PDB entry 7WRJ | electron microscopy, 4.08 A resolution (low resolution: residue-level contacts below are approximate; hydrogen-bond / salt-bridge calls are withheld) | chains R and A of the 3 polymer chains in the assembly

# Chain R
Protein: Spike protein S1
Organism: Severe acute respiratory syndrome coronavirus 2
Reference sequence: P0DTC2 (SPIKE_SARS2); residues 334-526 here = UniProt positions 334-526
Amino-acid sequence (193 residues; row label = number of the first residue in the row):
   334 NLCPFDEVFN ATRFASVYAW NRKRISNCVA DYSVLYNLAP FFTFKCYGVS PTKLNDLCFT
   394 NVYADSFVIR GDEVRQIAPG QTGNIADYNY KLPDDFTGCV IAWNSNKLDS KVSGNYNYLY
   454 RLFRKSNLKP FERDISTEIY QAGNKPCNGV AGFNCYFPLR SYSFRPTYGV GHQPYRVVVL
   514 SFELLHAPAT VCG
Unresolved in the structure: 516-521
Cystine bridges: Cys336-Cys361, Cys379-Cys432, Cys391-Cys525
Covalently attached groups: N-acetylglucosamine (NAG) linked to Asn343
Construct notes: conflict Asp339 (Gly in P0DTC2), Leu371 (Ser in P0DTC2), Pro373 (Ser in P0DTC2), Phe375 (Ser in P0DTC2), Asn417 (Lys in P0DTC2), Lys440 (Asn in P0DTC2), Ser446 (Gly in P0DTC2), Asn477 (Ser in P0DTC2), Lys478 (Thr in P0DTC2), Ala484 (Glu in P0DTC2), Arg493 (Gln in P0DTC2), Ser496 (Gly in P0DTC2), Arg498 (Gln in P0DTC2), Tyr501 (Asn in P0DTC2), His505 (Tyr in P0DTC2)
UniProt features mapped onto this chain:
  - region: Arg403 to Asp405 (Integrin-binding motif), Asn448 to Phe456 (Immunodominant HLA epitope recognized by the CD8+)
  - glycosylation: Asn343 (N-linked (GlcNAc...) (complex) asparagine)
  - natural variant: Asp339 (G339D: In strain: Omicron/BA.1, Omicron/BA.2 and 4 more; this construct carries the variant), Arg346 (R346K: In strain: Mu/B.1.621; R346T: In strain: Omicron/BQ.1.1, Omicron/XBB.1.5 and 1 more), Leu368 (L368I: In strain: Omicron/XBB.1.5, Omicron/EG.5.1), Leu371 (S371L: In strain: Omicron/BA.1; this construct carries the variant), Pro373 (S373P: In strain: Omicron/BA.1, Omicron/BA.2 and 7 more; this construct carries the variant), Phe375 (S375F: In strain: Omicron/BA.1, Omicron/BA.2 and 7 more; this construct carries the variant), Thr376 (T376A: In strain: Omicron/BA.2, Omicron/BA.2.12.1 and 5 more), Asp405 (D405N: In strain: Omicron/BA.2, Omicron/BA.2.12.1 and 6 more), Arg408 (R408S: In strain: Omicron/BA.2, Omicron/BA.2.12.1 and 6 more), Asn417 (K417N: In strain: Beta/B.1.351, Omicron/BA.1 and 8 more; this construct carries the variant), Lys440 (N440K: In strain: Omicron/BA.1, Omicron/BA.2 and 7 more; this construct carries the variant), Lys444 (K444T: In strain: Omicron/BQ.1.1), 16 further natural variant entries in UniProt
  - mutagenesis: Asn343 (N343Q: Reduced viral infectivity), Leu452 (L452R: Increased resistance to neutralizing antibodies. Decreases HLA binding to NF9 epitope. Increased binding affinity to human ACE2), Tyr453 (Y453F: Decreased HLA binding to NF9 epitope. Increased binding affinity to human ACE2), Ala475 (A475V: Increased resistance to neutralizing antibodies), Val483 (V483A: Increased resistance to neutralizing antibodies), Phe490 (F490L: Increased resistance to neutralizing antibodies and human covalescent sera neutralization), His519 (H519P: Increased resistance to human covalescent sera neutralization)
What the authors report for this chain:
  - mutagenesis - N439S, N439T: abolished binding to BD55-4637
  - mutagenesis - E340D, R346T: decreased binding to SA58
  - mutagenesis - E340K, K444E: abolished binding to SA58

# Chain A
Protein: BD55-4637H
Organism: Homo sapiens
Amino-acid sequence (257 residues; row label = number of the first residue in the row; numbers below 1 keep their minus sign (Met-18 is residue -18)):
   -18 MGWSLILLFL VAVATRVLSQ ITLKESGPTL VKPKQTLTLT CTFSGFSLKK NGVGVGWIRQ
    42 PPGKALEWLA LIYWDDSKRY NPSLKTRLTI TGDTSKNQVV LTLTNVDPVD TATYFCAHRP
   102 DLDSDLIVVD AFDMWGQGTM VTVSSASTKG PSVFPLAPSS KSTSGGTAAL GCLVKDYFPE
   162 PVTVSWNSGA LTSGVHTFPA VLQSSGLYSL SSVVTVPSSS LGTQTYICNV NHKPSNTKVD
   222 KKVEPKSCDK THHHHHH
Unresolved in the structure: -18 to 0, 126-238
Cystine bridges: Cys22-Cys97

# How chain R and chain A interact
Residue-residue contacts (27; chain R residue first):
  Pro373(R) with Lys31(A)
  Phe374(R) with Ser28(A); Lys30(A); Lys31(A); Asn32(A)
  Phe375(R) with Lys31(A); Asn32(A)
  Thr376(R) with Leu107(A)
  Lys378(R) with Ser105(A); Asp106(A); Leu107(A)
  Asp405(R) with Val109(A)
  Val407(R) with Leu107(A)
  Arg408(R) with Leu107(A); Ile108(A)
  Trp436(R) with Asn32(A)
  Asn437(R) with Trp55(A)
  Lys440(R) with Asp56(A)
  Pro499(R) with Arg60(A)
  Gly502(R) with Asp111(A)
  Val503(R) with Tyr54(A); Asp102(A); Val109(A); Asp111(A)
  Gly504(R) with Val109(A); Asp111(A)
  Tyr508(R) with Asp102(A)
Interface residues without a listed pair, chain R (19 interface residues in all): Gly404, Thr500, Gln506
Interface residues without a listed pair, chain A (17 interface residues in all): Gly33, Leu103
Interface features reported in the paper:
  - pairs named by the authors: Asn437(R)-Trp55(A), Tyr508(R)-Asp102(A)

# Overview
The interface between chain R and chain A involves 19 residues on one side and 17 on the other. The paper
describes contacts between Asn437(R) and Trp55(A) and Tyr508(R) and Asp102(A). From the paper: N439S and N439T
of chain R abolish binding to BD55-4637; E340D and R346T of chain R reduce binding to SA58; 6 substitutions
were tested in all.
Here chain R is Spike protein S1 (Severe acute respiratory syndrome coronavirus 2) and chain A is BD55-4637H
(Homo sapiens). Entry 7WRJ (Local CryoEM structure of the SARS-CoV-2 S6P(B.1.1.529) in complex with BD55-4637
Fab) was determined by electron microscopy.
